Entry 3BM3 (X-ray diffraction, 1.70 A resolution); this record covers chains A and B of the 4 polymer chains in the assembly.

# Chain A (and B)
Protein: PspGI restriction endonuclease
From: Pyrococcus sp. GI-H
Notes: chain B of this document is another copy of the same molecule, construct and numbering; everything in this record applies to it too
UniProt: O93646 (O93646_9EURY); residues 1-272 here = UniProt positions 1-272
Amino-acid sequence (272 residues; numbered 1 to 272; the number before each row is that of its first residue):
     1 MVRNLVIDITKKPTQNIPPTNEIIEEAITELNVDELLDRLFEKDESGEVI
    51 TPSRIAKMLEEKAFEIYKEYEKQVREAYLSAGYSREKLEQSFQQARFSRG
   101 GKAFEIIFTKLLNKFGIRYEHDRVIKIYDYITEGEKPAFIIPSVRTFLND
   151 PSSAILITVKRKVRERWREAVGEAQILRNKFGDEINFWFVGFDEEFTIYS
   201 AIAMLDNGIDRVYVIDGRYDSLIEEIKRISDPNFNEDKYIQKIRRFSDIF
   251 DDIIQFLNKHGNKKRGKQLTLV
Disordered / not traced: 1, 261-272 (chain B: 1-2, 261-272)
Construct notes: engineered mutation Ala138 (Asp in O93646), Thr146 (Ala in O93646)
Modified / non-standard residues: Mse1 (selenomethionine); Mse58 (selenomethionine; parent Met); Mse204 (selenomethionine; parent Met)

# Chain A / chain B interface
Residue-residue contacts - 69 pairs, chain A then chain B:
  Arg75(A) with Glu86(B), salt bridge
  Arg85(A) with Arg85(B); Glu86(B)
  Glu86(A) with Arg75(B), salt bridge; Arg85(B), salt bridge; Glu89(B)
  Glu89(A) with Glu86(B); Glu89(B)
  Gln90(A) with Gln93(B), hydrogen bond
  Gln93(A) with Gln90(B), hydrogen bond
  Ile127(A) with Tyr199(B)
  Tyr128(A) with Tyr199(B), hydrophobic; Ile202(B); Ala203(B); Asp206(B), hydrogen bond
  Tyr130(A) with Ile229(B), hydrophobic; Asp231(B); Phe234(B)
  Ile131(A) with Tyr199(B), hydrophobic; Ile202(B), hydrophobic
  Glu133(A) with Tyr199(B)
  Gly134(A) with Arg168(B); Tyr199(B)
  Glu135(A) with Arg168(B), salt bridge; Tyr199(B), hydrogen bond
  Glu165(A) with Glu169(B)
  Arg166(A) with Glu169(B)
  Trp167(A) with Ile176(B), hydrophobic
  Arg168(A) with Gly134(B); Glu135(B), salt bridge; Arg168(B); Glu169(B); Gly172(B)
  Glu169(A) with Glu165(B); Arg166(B); Arg168(B); Glu169(B)
  Val171(A) with Gly172(B); Gln175(B)
  Gly172(A) with Arg168(B); Val171(B); Gly172(B)
  Gln175(A) with Val171(B); Gln175(B); Asn207(B), hydrogen bond
  Ile176(A) with Trp167(B), hydrophobic; Tyr199(B); Asn207(B)
  Asn179(A) with Asp206(B), hydrogen bond (side chain-backbone); Asn207(B), hydrogen bond
  Thr197(A) with Glu133(B)
  Tyr199(A) with Ile127(B); Tyr128(B), hydrophobic; Ile131(B), hydrophobic; Glu133(B); Gly134(B); Glu135(B), hydrogen bond; Ile176(B)
  Ile202(A) with Tyr128(B); Ile131(B), hydrophobic
  Ala203(A) with Tyr128(B)
  Asp206(A) with Tyr128(B), hydrogen bond; Asn179(B), hydrogen bond (backbone-side chain)
  Asn207(A) with Gln175(B), hydrogen bond; Ile176(B); Asn179(B), hydrogen bond
  Ile229(A) with Tyr130(B), hydrophobic
  Asp231(A) with Tyr130(B)
  Phe234(A) with Tyr130(B), hydrophobic
Interface residues without a listed pair, chain A (41 interface residues in all): Glu71, Gln94, Arg96, Phe97, Asp129, Lys136, Glu173, Asn233, Tyr239
Interface residues without a listed pair, chain B (37 interface residues in all): Gln94, Arg96, Phe97, Glu173, Asn233, Tyr239

# Overview
Chain A and chain B form an interface of 41 and 37 residues respectively; the contacts include 12 hydrogen
bonds and 5 salt bridges. Polar pairs include Arg75(A)-Glu86(B), Glu86(A)-Arg85(B) and Glu135(A)-Arg168(B).
Both chains are PspGI restriction endonuclease (Pyrococcus sp. GI-H). Entry 3BM3 (Restriction endonuclease
PspGI-substrate DNA complex) was determined by X-ray diffraction.
